Entry 5L5U (X-ray diffraction, 2.60 A resolution); this record covers chains A and G of the 28 polymer chains in the assembly.

# Chain A
Molecule: Proteasome subunit alpha type-2
Organism: Saccharomyces cerevisiae (strain ATCC 204508 / S288c)
Notes: EC 3.4.25.1
UniProtKB: P23639 (PSA2_YEAST); numbering as in UniProt (aligned over 1-250)
Sequence (250 residues; each row starts with the number of its first residue):
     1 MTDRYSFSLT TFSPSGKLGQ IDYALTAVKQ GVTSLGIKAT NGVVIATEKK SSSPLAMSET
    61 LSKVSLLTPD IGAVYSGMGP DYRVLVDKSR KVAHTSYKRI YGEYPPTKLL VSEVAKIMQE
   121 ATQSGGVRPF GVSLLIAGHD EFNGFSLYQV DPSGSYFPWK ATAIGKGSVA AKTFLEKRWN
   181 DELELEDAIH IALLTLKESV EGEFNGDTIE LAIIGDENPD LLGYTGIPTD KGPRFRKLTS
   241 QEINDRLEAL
Bound ions: Mg2+: Met118, Pro152
UniProt features mapped onto this chain:
  - cross-link: Lys108 (Glycyl lysine isopeptide (Lys-Gly) (interchain with G-Cter in ubiquitin))

# Chain G
Molecule: Proteasome subunit alpha type-1
Organism: Saccharomyces cerevisiae (strain ATCC 204508 / S288c)
Notes: EC 3.4.25.1
UniProtKB: P21243 (PSA1_YEAST); residues -8 to 243 here correspond to UniProt positions 1-252 (UniProt number = residue number + 9)
Sequence (252 residues; row label = number of the first residue in the row; numbers below 1 keep their minus sign (Met-8 is residue -8)):
    -8 MSGAAAASAA GYDRHITIFS PEGRLYQVEY AFKATNQTNI NSLAVRGKDC TVVISQKKVP
    52 DKLLDPTTVS YIFCISRTIG MVVNGPIPDA RNAALRAKAE AAEFRYKYGY DMPCDVLAKR
   112 MANLSQIYTQ RAYMRPLGVI LTFVSVDEEL GPSIYKTDPA GYYVGYKATA TGPKQQEITT
   172 NLENHFKKSK IDHINEESWE KVVEFAITHM IDALGTEFSK NDLEVGVATK DKFFTLSAEN
   232 IEERLVAIAE QD
Unresolved in the structure: -8 to 1, 243
Bound ions: Mg2+: Thr8, Tyr119, Arg122, Met125

# Interface between chain A and chain G
Contacting residue pairs (63):
  Asp3(A) with Tyr124(G)
  Tyr5(A) with Ile7(G); Ala123(G), hydrophobic; Tyr124(G), hydrophobic
  Leu9(A) with Ile9(G), hydrophobic; Ala123(G), hydrophobic
  Gln20(A) with Ile9(G); Phe10(G), hydrogen bond (side chain-backbone)
  Tyr23(A) with Phe10(G), hydrophobic; Ser11(G); Pro12(G), hydrophobic; Gly14(G)
  Ala24(A) with Phe10(G), hydrophobic
  Thr26(A) with Pro12(G); Glu13(G)
  Ala27(A) with Gly14(G)
  Ser52(A) with Tyr153(G), hydrogen bond
  Pro54(A) with Lys158(G); Glu174(G)
  Leu55(A) with Tyr157(G); Lys158(G), hydrogen bond (backbone-backbone); Ala159(G); Thr170(G); Glu174(G); Phe177(G), hydrophobic
  Ala56(A) with Gly156(G); Tyr157(G), hydrophobic
  Met57(A) with Arg37(G); Val155(G); Gly156(G), hydrogen bond (backbone-backbone); Tyr157(G); Lys158(G)
  Thr60(A) with Tyr146(G); Val155(G); Gly156(G), hydrogen bond (side chain-backbone)
  Leu61(A) with Tyr153(G), hydrophobic
  Met78(A) with Phe10(G), hydrophobic; Leu16(G), hydrophobic
  Pro80(A) with Gln117(G); Ala151(G); Gly152(G); Tyr153(G)
  Asp81(A) with Gln117(G)
  Arg83(A) with Ala113(G), hydrogen bond (side chain-backbone); Asn114(G); Gly152(G), hydrogen bond (side chain-backbone); Tyr154(G)
  Val84(A) with Asn114(G); Gln117(G)
  Asp87(A) with Lys110(G), salt bridge; Asn114(G)
  Gly126(A) with Arg122(G); Ala123(G), hydrogen bond (backbone-backbone)
  Val127(A) with Gln121(G); Arg122(G)
  Arg128(A) with Thr8(G); Phe10(G); Leu16(G); Thr120(G), hydrogen bond (side chain-backbone); Gln121(G), hydrogen bond (backbone-backbone)
  Pro129(A) with Phe10(G)
  Phe130(A) with Gln121(G)
  Gly131(A) with Phe10(G)
Interface residues without a listed pair, chain A (31 interface residues in all): Met1, Thr2, Ser53, Ala121
Interface residues without a listed pair, chain G (33 interface residues in all): Leu173

# Overview
Chain A and chain G form an interface of 31 and 33 residues respectively; the contacts include 10 hydrogen
bonds and 1 salt bridge. Among the polar pairs are Asp87(A)-Lys110(G), Gln20(A)-Phe10(G) and
Ser52(A)-Tyr153(G). Met118(A) and Pro152(A) coordinate Mg2+.
Chain A is Proteasome subunit alpha type-2 and chain G is Proteasome subunit alpha type-1, both from
Saccharomyces cerevisiae (strain ATCC 204508 / S288c); the structure, Yeast 20S proteasome with human beta5i
(1-138; V31M) and human beta6 (97-111; 118-133) in complex with ..., was determined by X-ray diffraction (same
publication as 5L52, 5L54, 5L55, 5L5A, 5L5B, 5L5D and 30 further entries).
